7EEL - chains E and F of the 14 polymer chains in the assembly; structure by electron microscopy, 3.26 A resolution.

Chain E (and F):
Name: Major capsid proteins
Notes: chain F of this document is another copy of the same molecule, construct and numbering; everything in this record applies to it too
Chain sequence (365 residues; row label = number of the first residue in the row):
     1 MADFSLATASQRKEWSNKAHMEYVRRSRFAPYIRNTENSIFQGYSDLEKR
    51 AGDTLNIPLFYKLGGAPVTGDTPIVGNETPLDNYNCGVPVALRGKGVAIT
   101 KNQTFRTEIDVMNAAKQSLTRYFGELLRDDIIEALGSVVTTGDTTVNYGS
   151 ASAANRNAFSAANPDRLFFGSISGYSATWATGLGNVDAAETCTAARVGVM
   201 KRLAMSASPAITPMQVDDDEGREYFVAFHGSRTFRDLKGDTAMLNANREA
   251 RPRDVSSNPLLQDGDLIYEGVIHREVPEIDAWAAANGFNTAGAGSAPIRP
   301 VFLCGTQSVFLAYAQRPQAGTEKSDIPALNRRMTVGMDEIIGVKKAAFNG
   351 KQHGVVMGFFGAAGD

Interface between chain E and chain F:
Residue-residue contacts (72; chain E residue first):
  Q11(E) - D53(F)
  R12(E) - A51(F)
  R12(E) - G52(F)
  R12(E) - D53(F)
  K13(E) - T54(F)
  E14(E) - L47(F)
  E14(E) - A51(F)
  E14(E) - T54(F)  hydrogen bond (backbone-backbone)
  E14(E) - L55(F)
  E14(E) - N56(F)  hydrogen bond (backbone-backbone)
  W15(E) - N56(F)  hydrogen bond
  S16(E) - D46(F)  hydrogen bond
  S16(E) - L55(F)
  S16(E) - N56(F)  hydrogen bond (backbone-backbone)
  A19(E) - P58(F)  hydrophobic
  H20(E) - Q42(F)
  H20(E) - Y44(F)  hydrogen bond
  H20(E) - I57(F)
  H20(E) - P58(F)
  H20(E) - L59(F)
  H20(E) - F60(F)
  H20(E) - Q307(F)  hydrogen bond
  H20(E) - F310(F)
  M21(E) - L59(F)
  E22(E) - F60(F)
  E22(E) - Y61(F)
  E22(E) - K62(F)  hydrogen bond (side chain-backbone)
  E22(E) - A210(F)
  Y23(E) - T212(F)
  Y23(E) - P213(F)
  Y23(E) - V216(F)
  Y23(E) - E223(F)
  R25(E) - E223(F)
  R28(E) - D218(F)  hydrogen bond (side chain-backbone)
  R28(E) - G221(F)
  R28(E) - E223(F)  salt bridge
  P31(E) - D219(F)
  K95(E) - T79(F)
  I109(E) - P58(F)  hydrophobic
  Y122(E) - L63(F)  hydrophobic
  K238(E) - E269(F)  salt bridge
  R248(E) - E249(F)
  R253(E) - R248(F)  hydrogen bond (side chain-backbone)
  R253(E) - E249(F)  hydrogen bond (side chain-backbone)
  R253(E) - A250(F)
  R253(E) - R251(F)  hydrogen bond (side chain-backbone)
  R253(E) - P252(F)
  D254(E) - A250(F)
  V255(E) - R251(F)
  S256(E) - R222(F)
  N258(E) - A250(F)
  L260(E) - E269(F)  hydrogen bond (backbone-backbone)
  L261(E) - I267(F)
  L261(E) - Y268(F)
  L261(E) - E269(F)  hydrogen bond (backbone-backbone)
  L261(E) - G270(F)  hydrogen bond (backbone-backbone)
  Q262(E) - R222(F)
  Q262(E) - Y224(F)
  Q262(E) - I267(F)
  Q262(E) - G270(F)
  D263(E) - K201(F)  salt bridge
  D263(E) - G221(F)
  D263(E) - R222(F)
  D263(E) - E269(F)
  G264(E) - E220(F)
  G264(E) - G221(F)
  D265(E) - E220(F)
  R274(E) - D218(F)  hydrogen bond (side chain-backbone)
  R274(E) - D219(F)  salt bridge
  R274(E) - E220(F)
  R274(E) - G221(F)
  D365(E) - R202(F)  hydrogen bond (backbone-side chain)
Also at the interface, not in a pair above, chain E (41 interface residues in all): K18, R26, S27, G94, A114, E125, R235, E249, S257
Also at the interface, not in a pair above, chain F (48 interface residues in all): I74, M205, P209, D217, A246, R253

In short:
Chain E and chain F form an interface of 41 and 48 residues respectively; the contacts include 17 hydrogen
bonds and 4 salt bridges. Polar contacts include R28(E)-E223(F), K238(E)-E269(F) and D263(E)-K201(F).
Chain E and chain F are both Major capsid proteins; the structure, Cyanophage Pam1 capsid asymmetric unit, was
determined by electron microscopy (same publication as 7EEA, 7EEP and 7EEQ).
